Entry 3LV3 (X-ray diffraction, 1.94 A resolution); this record covers chains A and B of the 3 polymer chains in the assembly.

# Chain A
Name: HLA class I histocompatibility antigen, B-27 alpha chain
From: Homo sapiens
Notes: fragment: extracellular domain
UniProt: P03989 (1B27_HUMAN); residues 1-276 here correspond to UniProt positions 25-300 (UniProt number = residue number + 24)
Amino-acid sequence (276 residues; each row starts with the number of its first residue):
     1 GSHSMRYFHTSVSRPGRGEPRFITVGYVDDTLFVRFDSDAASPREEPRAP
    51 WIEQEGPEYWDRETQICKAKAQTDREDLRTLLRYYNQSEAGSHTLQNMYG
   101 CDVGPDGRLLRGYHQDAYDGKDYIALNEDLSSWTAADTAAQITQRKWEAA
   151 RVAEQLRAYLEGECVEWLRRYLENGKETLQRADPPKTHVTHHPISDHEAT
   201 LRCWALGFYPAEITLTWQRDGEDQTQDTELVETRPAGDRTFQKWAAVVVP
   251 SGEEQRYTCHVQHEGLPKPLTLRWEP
Disulfide bonds: Cys-101/Cys-164, Cys-203/Cys-259

# Chain B
Name: Beta-2-microglobulin
From: Homo sapiens
UniProt: P61769 (B2MG_HUMAN); residues 1-99 here correspond to UniProt positions 21-119 (UniProt number = residue number + 20)
Amino-acid sequence (100 residues; row label = number of the first residue in the row; numbering starts at 0):
     0 MIQRTPKIQVYSRHPAENGKSNFLNCYVSGFHPSDIEVDLLKNGERIEKV
    50 EHSDLSFSKDWSFYLLYYTEFTPTEKDEYACRVNHVTLSQPKIVKWDRDM
Sequence notes: initiating methionine (0)
Disulfide bonds: Cys-25/Cys-80
Curated features (UniProtKB/Swiss-Prot):
  - modified residue: Gln-2 (Pyrrolidone carboxylic acid)
  - glycosylation: Ile-1 (N-linked (Glc) (glycation) isoleucine), Lys-19 (N-linked (Glc) (glycation) lysine), Lys-41 (N-linked (Glc) (glycation) lysine), Lys-48 (N-linked (Glc) (glycation) lysine), Lys-58 (N-linked (Glc) (glycation) lysine), Lys-91 (N-linked (Glc) (glycation) lysine), Lys-94 (N-linked (Glc) (glycation) lysine)

# Chain A / chain B interface
Pairs across the interface (49):
  Phe-8(A) / Ser-55(B)
  Phe-8(A) / Phe-56(B)  hydrophobic
  His-9(A) / Phe-56(B)
  Thr-10(A) / Leu-54(B)
  Thr-10(A) / Phe-56(B)
  Thr-10(A) / Phe-62(B)
  Val-12(A) / Ser-33(B)
  Ile-23(A) / Leu-54(B)
  Val-25(A) / Asp-53(B)
  Val-25(A) / Ser-55(B)
  Tyr-27(A) / Ser-55(B)
  Tyr-27(A) / Tyr-63(B)  hydrogen bond
  Arg-35(A) / Asp-53(B)  salt bridge
  Gln-96(A) / Phe-56(B)
  Gln-96(A) / Trp-60(B)  hydrogen bond (side chain-backbone)
  Gln-96(A) / Phe-62(B)
  Asn-97(A) / Phe-56(B)
  Gln-115(A) / Trp-60(B)
  Asp-116(A) / Trp-60(B)
  Ala-117(A) / Trp-60(B)  hydrophobic
  Asp-119(A) / Met-0(B)
  Asp-119(A) / His-31(B)  hydrogen bond (backbone-side chain)
  Gly-120(A) / Arg-3(B)  hydrogen bond (backbone-side chain)
  Gly-120(A) / His-31(B)
  Gly-120(A) / Trp-60(B)
  Asp-122(A) / Trp-60(B)  hydrogen bond
  Arg-202(A) / Asp-98(B)
  Arg-202(A) / Met-99(B)
  Trp-204(A) / Asp-98(B)
  Trp-204(A) / Met-99(B)
  Val-231(A) / Gln-8(B)
  Glu-232(A) / Gln-8(B)  hydrogen bond (backbone-side chain)
  Glu-232(A) / Tyr-26(B)  hydrogen bond
  Glu-232(A) / Ser-28(B)  hydrogen bond
  Thr-233(A) / Tyr-26(B)
  Arg-234(A) / Gln-8(B)  hydrogen bond
  Arg-234(A) / Tyr-10(B)
  Arg-234(A) / Met-99(B)  hydrogen bond (side chain-backbone)
  Pro-235(A) / Tyr-10(B)  hydrogen bond (backbone-side chain)
  Pro-235(A) / Asn-24(B)
  Pro-235(A) / Tyr-26(B)
  Ala-236(A) / Arg-12(B)  hydrogen bond (backbone-side chain)
  Ala-236(A) / Asn-24(B)  hydrogen bond (backbone-side chain)
  Gly-237(A) / Arg-12(B)  hydrogen bond (backbone-side chain)
  Asp-238(A) / Arg-12(B)
  Gln-242(A) / Tyr-10(B)
  Gln-242(A) / Ser-11(B)  hydrogen bond (side chain-backbone)
  Gln-242(A) / Arg-12(B)  hydrogen bond (side chain-backbone)
  Trp-244(A) / Met-99(B)  hydrogen bond (side chain-backbone)
Interface residues without a listed pair, chain A (31 interface residues in all): Thr-94, Met-98, His-192
Interface residues without a listed pair, chain B (23 interface residues in all): Lys-6, His-13, Leu-65

# Summary
31 residues of chain A and 23 residues of chain B are in contact; the contacts include 17 hydrogen bonds and 1
salt bridge. Polar pairs include Arg-35(A)/Asp-53(B), Tyr-27(A)/Tyr-63(B) and Gln-96(A)/Trp-60(B).
Chain A is HLA class I histocompatibility antigen, B-27 alpha chain and chain B is Beta-2-microglobulin, both
from Homo sapiens; the structure, Crystal structure of HLA-B*2705 complexed with a peptide derived from the
human voltage-dependent calcium channel alpha1 ..., was determined by X-ray diffraction.
